PDB entry 7VRT | electron microscopy, 5.10 A resolution (low resolution: residue-level contacts below are approximate; hydrogen-bond / salt-bridge calls are withheld) | chains cd and dr of the 191 polymer chains in the assembly

Chain cd (and dr):
Protein: Major capsid protein
From: Enterobacteria phage T4
Notes: chain dr of this document is another copy of the same molecule, construct and numbering; everything in this record applies to it too
UniProt: P04535 (CAPSH_BPT4); numbering as in UniProt (aligned over 1-521)
Chain sequence (521 residues; each row starts with the number of its first residue):
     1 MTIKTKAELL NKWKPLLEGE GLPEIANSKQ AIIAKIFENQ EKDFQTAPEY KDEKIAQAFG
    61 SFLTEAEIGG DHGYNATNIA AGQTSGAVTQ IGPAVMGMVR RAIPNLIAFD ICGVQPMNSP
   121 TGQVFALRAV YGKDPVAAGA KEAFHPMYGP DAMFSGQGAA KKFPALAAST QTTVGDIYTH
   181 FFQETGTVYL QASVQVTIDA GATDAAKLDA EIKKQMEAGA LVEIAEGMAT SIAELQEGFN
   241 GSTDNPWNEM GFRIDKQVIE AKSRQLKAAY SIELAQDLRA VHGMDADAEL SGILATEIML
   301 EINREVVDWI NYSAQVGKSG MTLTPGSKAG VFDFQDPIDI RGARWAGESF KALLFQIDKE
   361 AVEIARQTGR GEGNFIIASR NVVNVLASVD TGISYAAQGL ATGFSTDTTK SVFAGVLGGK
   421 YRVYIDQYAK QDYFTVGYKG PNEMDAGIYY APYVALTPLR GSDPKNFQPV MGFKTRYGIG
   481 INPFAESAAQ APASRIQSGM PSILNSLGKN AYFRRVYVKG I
Unresolved in the structure: 1-104, 132-160, 486-502 (chain dr: 1-105, 132-160, 486-502)
Curated features (UniProtKB/Swiss-Prot):
  - site: Glu-65, Ala-66 (Cleavage)

How chain cd and chain dr interact:
Residue-residue contacts (14):
  Glu-273(cd) with Lys-474(dr); Arg-476(dr)
  Gln-276(cd) with Arg-476(dr)
  Asp-277(cd) with Pro-120(dr); Tyr-453(dr); Arg-476(dr)
  Pro-464(cd) with Ser-462(dr); Asp-463(dr); Val-470(dr)
  Phe-467(cd) with Leu-459(dr); Arg-460(dr); Val-470(dr); Met-471(dr)
  Gln-468(cd) with Lys-474(dr)
Also at the interface, not in a pair above, chain cd (8 interface residues in all): Ile-272, Ala-280
Also at the interface, not in a pair above, chain dr (12 interface residues in all): Lys-267, Gly-472

Summary:
The interface between chain cd and chain dr involves 8 residues on one side and 12 on the other.
Both chains are Major capsid protein (Enterobacteria phage T4). Entry 7VRT (The unexpanded head structure of
phage T4) was determined by electron microscopy, deposited together with 7VS5.
